6N4I - chains B and C of the 8 polymer chains in the assembly; structure by X-ray diffraction, 3.54 A resolution.

# Chain B (and C)
Name: Nav1.7 VSD2-NavAb channel chimera protein
Organism: Homo sapiens
Notes: chain C of this document is another copy of the same molecule, construct and numbering; everything in this record applies to it too
Chain sequence (288 residues; numbered 704 to 991; the number before each row is that of its first residue):
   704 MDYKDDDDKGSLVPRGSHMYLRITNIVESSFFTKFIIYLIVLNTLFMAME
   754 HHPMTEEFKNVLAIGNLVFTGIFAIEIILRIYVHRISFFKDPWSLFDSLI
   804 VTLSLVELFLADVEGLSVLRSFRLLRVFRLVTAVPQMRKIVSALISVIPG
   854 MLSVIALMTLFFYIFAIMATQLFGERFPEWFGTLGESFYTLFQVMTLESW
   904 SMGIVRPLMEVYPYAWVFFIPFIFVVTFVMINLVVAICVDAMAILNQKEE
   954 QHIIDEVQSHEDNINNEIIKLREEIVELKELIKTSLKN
Unresolved in the structure: 704-719, 945-991 (chain C: 704-719, 946-991)
Ligand contacts:
  - 6OU ([(2R)-1-[2-azanylethoxy(oxidanyl)phosphoryl]oxy-3-hexadecanoyloxy-propan-2-yl] (Z)-octadec-9-enoate), molecule 1: Leu748, Met752, Glu753, His754
  - 6OU, molecule 2: Gly818, Leu819, Ser820, Val821
  - 6OU, molecule 3: Ile858, Met861, Thr862, Phe865, Gly888, Glu889, Phe891, Tyr892, Phe895
  - 6OU, molecule 4: Leu875, Phe876, Tyr915, Pro916, Tyr917, Ala918, Val920, Phe921
  - 6OU, molecule 5: Met912, Trp919, Ile923, Phe927
What the authors report for this chain:
  - mutagenesis - A766L: unchanged binding to Beta/omega-theraphotoxin-Tp2a
  - mutagenesis - I767A: decreased binding to Beta/omega-theraphotoxin-Tp2a
  - binding site for 6OU: Ile767

# Interface between chain B and chain C
Contacting residue pairs (56):
  Leu860(B) with Met840(C), hydrophobic; Ile843(C), hydrophobic
  Leu863(B) with Leu833(C), hydrophobic; Val834(C), hydrophobic; Met840(C), hydrophobic
  Tyr866(B) with Thr747(C); Leu748(C), hydrogen bond (side chain-backbone); Leu833(C), hydrophobic
  Ile867(B) with Val830(C), hydrophobic; Phe831(C), hydrophobic; Leu833(C), hydrophobic; Val834(C), hydrophobic
  Ile870(B) with Thr747(C); Met750(C), hydrophobic; Ala751(C)
  Met871(B) with Val830(C), hydrophobic; Phe831(C), hydrophobic
  Gln874(B) with Glu753(C); Leu827(C)
  Gly877(B) with His755(C)
  Glu878(B) with His755(C), salt bridge
  Gly885(B) with His754(C); His755(C); Pro756(C)
  Thr886(B) with His754(C)
  Leu887(B) with Ala751(C), hydrophobic
  Leu900(B) with Thr899(C); Glu901(C)
  Ser902(B) with Glu901(C)
  Trp903(B) with Tyr892(C); Gln896(C); Thr899(C), hydrogen bond; Glu901(C)
  Ser904(B) with Tyr892(C), hydrogen bond; Gln896(C), hydrogen bond; Glu901(C), hydrogen bond (backbone-side chain)
  Met905(B) with Gln896(C); Glu901(C), hydrogen bond (backbone-side chain); Gly906(C); Ile907(C), hydrophobic
  Val908(B) with Tyr892(C)
  Arg909(B) with Trp883(C); Tyr892(C); Thr893(C), hydrogen bond; Gln896(C), hydrogen bond
  Met912(B) with Tyr892(C), hydrophobic
  Ile923(B) with Phe895(C), hydrophobic
  Phe931(B) with Leu847(C), hydrophobic
  Val932(B) with Leu847(C), hydrophobic
  Ile934(B) with Val937(C), hydrophobic; Ile940(C), hydrophobic
  Asn935(B) with Leu847(C)
  Val938(B) with Ile940(C), hydrophobic; Cys941(C), hydrophobic; Ala944(C), hydrophobic
  Val942(B) with Ala944(C), hydrophobic
Other interface residues (no listed pair), chain B (36 interface residues in all): Phe864, Phe868, Thr873, Leu875, Pro881, Glu901, Trp919, Ile926, Phe927
Other interface residues (no listed pair), chain C (35 interface residues in all): Val744, Ser824, Leu828, Val844, Glu889, Ser902

# Overview
36 residues of chain B face 35 of chain C across their interface, with 8 hydrogen bonds and 1 salt bridge.
Among the polar pairs are Glu878(B)-His755(C), Tyr866(B)-Leu748(C) and Trp903(B)-Thr899(C). Bound to chain B:
5 copies of compound 6OU. From the paper: a binding site for 6OU at Ile767(B); I767A of chain B reduces
binding to Beta/omega-theraphotoxin-Tp2a.
Both chains are Nav1.7 VSD2-NavAb channel chimera protein (Homo sapiens). Entry 6N4I (Structural basis of
Nav1.7 inhibition by a gating-modifier spider toxin) was determined by X-ray diffraction, deposited together
with 6N4Q and 6N4R.
